Entry 6A3J (X-ray diffraction, 1.90 A resolution); this record covers chains A and B of the 4 polymer chains in the assembly.

[Chain A (and B)]
Name: Putative dehydrogenase
Organism: Pseudarthrobacter phenanthrenivorans (strain DSM 18606 / JCM 16027 / LMG 23796 / Sphe3)
Notes: chain B of this document is another copy of the same molecule, construct and numbering; everything in this record applies to it too
Reference sequence: F0M433 (F0M433_PSEPM); numbering as in UniProt (aligned over 1-390)
Chain sequence (410 residues; each row starts with the number of its first residue; numbers below 1 keep their minus sign (Met-19 is residue -19)):
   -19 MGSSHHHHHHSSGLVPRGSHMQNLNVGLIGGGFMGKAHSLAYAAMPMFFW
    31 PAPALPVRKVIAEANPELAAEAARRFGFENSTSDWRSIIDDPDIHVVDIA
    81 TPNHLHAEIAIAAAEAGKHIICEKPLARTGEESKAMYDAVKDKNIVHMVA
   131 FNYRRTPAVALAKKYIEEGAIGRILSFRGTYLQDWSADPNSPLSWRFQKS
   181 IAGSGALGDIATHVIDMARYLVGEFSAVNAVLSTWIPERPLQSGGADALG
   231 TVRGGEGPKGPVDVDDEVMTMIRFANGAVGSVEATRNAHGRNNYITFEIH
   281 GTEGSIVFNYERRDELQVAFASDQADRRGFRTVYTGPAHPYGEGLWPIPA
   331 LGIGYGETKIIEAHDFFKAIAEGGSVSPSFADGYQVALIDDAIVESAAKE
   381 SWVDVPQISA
Not modelled in the structure: -19 to 0, 222-236, 389-390
Construct notes: expression tag (-19 to 0)
UniProt features mapped onto this chain:
  - binding site (NADH): Phe13, Met14, Glu43, Thr81, Asn83, His86, Glu103, Lys104, Ala130, Asn132, Trp175, Arg176, Tyr335
  - binding site (levoglucosan): Lys104, Tyr133, Gln163, Arg176, Asp189, His193
Residues lining bound ligands:
  - NADH (NAI; 1,4-dihydronicotinamide adenine dinucleotide): Ile9, Gly10, Gly11, Gly12, Phe13, Met14, Gly15, Ala42, Glu43, Ala44, Leu48, Trp65, Ala80, Thr81, Pro82, Asn83, Leu85, His86, Glu103, Lys104, Pro105, Trp175, Arg176, Asp189
  - alpha-L-sorbopyranose (SOE): Phe13, Lys104, Tyr133, Tyr161, Gln163, Trp165, Arg176, Asp189, Ile190, His193, Asn273, Tyr335
What the authors report for this chain:
  - binding site for alpha-L-sorbopyranose: Tyr133, Arg176, His193
  - conformationally variable residues (side-chain flip): Arg176, Asp189
  - specificity-determining residues: Tyr161, Leu331
  - catalytic residues: Glu103, His193 (proposed by the authors, not directly observed)

[How chain A and chain B interact]
Pairs across the interface (37):
  Leu141(A) - Asp306(B)
  Lys144(A) - Asp306(B)  salt bridge
  Tyr145(A) - Asp306(B)  hydrogen bond (side chain-backbone)
  Tyr145(A) - Arg307(B)
  Glu148(A) - Arg307(B)  salt bridge
  Ala150(A) - Arg307(B)
  Phe300(A) - Arg307(B)
  Asp303(A) - Arg311(B)  salt bridge
  Ala305(A) - Ala318(B)
  Ala305(A) - His319(B)
  Asp306(A) - Leu141(B)
  Asp306(A) - Lys144(B)  salt bridge
  Asp306(A) - Tyr145(B)  hydrogen bond (backbone-side chain)
  Asp306(A) - Val313(B)
  Asp306(A) - Ala318(B)
  Asp306(A) - His319(B)
  Arg307(A) - Tyr145(B)
  Arg307(A) - Glu148(B)  salt bridge
  Arg307(A) - Arg311(B)  hydrogen bond (backbone-side chain)
  Arg307(A) - Val313(B)
  Arg308(A) - Thr312(B)
  Arg308(A) - Val313(B)
  Gly309(A) - Thr312(B)
  Phe310(A) - Phe310(B)
  Phe310(A) - Arg311(B)
  Phe310(A) - Thr312(B)  hydrogen bond (backbone-backbone)
  Arg311(A) - Asp303(B)  salt bridge
  Arg311(A) - Arg307(B)  hydrogen bond (side chain-backbone)
  Arg311(A) - Phe310(B)
  Arg311(A) - Arg311(B)
  Thr312(A) - Gly309(B)
  Thr312(A) - Phe310(B)  hydrogen bond (backbone-backbone)
  Val313(A) - Arg307(B)
  Val313(A) - Arg308(B)
  Ala318(A) - Ala305(B)
  Ala318(A) - Asp306(B)
  His319(A) - Asp306(B)  hydrogen bond (side chain-backbone)
Other interface residues (no listed pair), chain B (19 interface residues in all): Ala150, Phe300, Tyr314

[In short]
Chain A and chain B form an interface of 18 and 19 residues respectively, with 7 hydrogen bonds and 6 salt
bridges. Polar pairs include Lys144(A)-Asp306(B), Glu148(A)-Arg307(B) and Asp303(A)-Arg311(B). Bound to chain
A: alpha-L-sorbopyranose and NADH. The paper reports catalytic residues Glu103(A) and His193(A); a binding
site for alpha-L-sorbopyranose at Tyr133(A), Arg176(A) and His193(A).
Chain A and chain B are both Putative dehydrogenase (Pseudarthrobacter phenanthrenivorans (strain DSM 18606 /
JCM 16027 / LMG 23796 / Sphe3)); the structure, Levoglucosan dehydrogenase, complex with NADH and L-sorbose,
was determined by X-ray diffraction (same publication as 6A3F, 6A3G and 6A3I).
